PDB entry 7KJ0 | X-ray diffraction, 2.29 A resolution | chains F and I of the 10 polymer chains in the assembly

Chain F (and I):
Name: Peroxiredoxin-2
From: Homo sapiens
Notes: EC 1.11.1.24; chain I of this document is another copy of the same molecule, construct and numbering; everything in this record applies to it too
UniProt: P32119 (PRDX2_HUMAN); numbering as in UniProt (aligned over 2-198)
Amino-acid sequence (197 residues; numbered 2 to 198; the number before each row is that of its first residue):
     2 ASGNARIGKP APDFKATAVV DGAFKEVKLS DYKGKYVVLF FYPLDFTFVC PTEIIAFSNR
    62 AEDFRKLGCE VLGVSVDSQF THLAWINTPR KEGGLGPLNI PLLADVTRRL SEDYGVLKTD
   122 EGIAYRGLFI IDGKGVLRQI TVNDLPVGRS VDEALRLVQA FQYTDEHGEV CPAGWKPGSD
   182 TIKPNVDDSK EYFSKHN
Modified positions: C51 (3-sulfinoalanine; CSD)
From the paper describing this entry:
  - post-translational modification sites: C51
  - mutagenesis - C172D (100-fold), C172W (100-fold): decreased catalytic activity
  - mutagenesis - C172D, C172S, C172W: decreased binding to decamer
  - mutagenesis - C172S: unchanged catalytic activity
  - mutagenesis - C172D, C172W: decreased catalytic activity on hyperoxidation

How chain F and chain I interact:
Pairs across the interface (31):
  L45(F) with S79(I)
  D46(F) with F81(I)
  F47(F) with F81(I); T82(I); A85(I), hydrophobic
  T48(F) with F81(I)
  F49(F) with F81(I), hydrophobic
  D78(F) with T82(I)
  S79(F) with L45(I)
  F81(F) with D46(I); F47(I); T48(I)
  T82(F) with D78(I); T82(I)
  A85(F) with F47(I), hydrophobic
  V107(F) with R109(I), hydrogen bond (backbone-side chain); E122(I); G123(I); I124(I), hydrophobic
  T108(F) with T120(I); D121(I); E122(I); G123(I)
  R109(F) with V107(I), hydrogen bond (side chain-backbone); R109(I)
  D121(F) with T108(I)
  E122(F) with V107(I); T108(I)
  G123(F) with V107(I); T108(I)
  I124(F) with V107(I), hydrophobic
Other interface residues (no listed pair), chain F (19 interface residues in all): V77, T120
Other interface residues (no listed pair), chain I (19 interface residues in all): F49, V77

In short:
The chain F/chain I interface involves 19 residues from each chain; the contacts include 2 hydrogen bonds. The
hydrogen-bonded pair is V107(F)-R109(I). The paper reports that C172D, C172S and C172W of chain F reduce
binding to decamer; a modification site at C51(F).
Chain F and chain I are both Peroxiredoxin-2 (Homo sapiens); the structure, hyperoxidized human peroxiredoxin
2, was determined by X-ray diffraction, deposited together with 7KIZ and 7KJ1.
